PDB entry 9E6N | electron microscopy, 2.80 A resolution | chains D and X of the 12 polymer chains in the assembly

== Chain D ==
Name: DNA repair protein RAD51
From: Saccharomyces cerevisiae
Reference sequence: P25454 (RAD51_YEAST); residues 80-400 here = UniProt positions 80-400
Amino-acid sequence (321 residues; each row starts with the number of its first residue):
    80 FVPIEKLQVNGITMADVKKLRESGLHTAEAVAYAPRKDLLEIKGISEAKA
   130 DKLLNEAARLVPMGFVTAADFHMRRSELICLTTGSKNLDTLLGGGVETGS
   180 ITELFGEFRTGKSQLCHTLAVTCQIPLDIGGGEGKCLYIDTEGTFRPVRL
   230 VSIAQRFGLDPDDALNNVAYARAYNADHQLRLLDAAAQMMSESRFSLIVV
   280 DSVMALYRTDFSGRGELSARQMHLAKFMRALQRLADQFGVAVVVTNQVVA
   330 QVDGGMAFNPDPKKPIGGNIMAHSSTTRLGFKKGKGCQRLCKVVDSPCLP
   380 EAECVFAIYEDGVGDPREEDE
Bound ions: Mg2+: Ser192 (together with ATP)
Small-molecule neighbours:
  - ATP (adenosine-5'-triphosphate), molecule 1: Glu186, Phe187, Arg188, Thr189, Gly190, Lys191, Ser192, Gln193, Glu221, Arg228, Arg368, Ile387, Tyr388, Glu389
  - ATP, molecule 2: His352, Val373, Asp374, Ser375, Pro376, Cys377, Leu378, Pro379, Glu380
Swiss-Prot annotation at these positions:
  - binding site (ATP): Gly185 to Ser192
What the authors report for this chain:
  - specificity-determining residues: Glu108, Arg138, Pro141, Asp149, Glu156, Gly178, Gln267, Glu271, Gly318 (proposed by the authors, not directly observed)
  - mutagenesis - D239A, D239A/D241A, D239A/D242A, D241A, D241A/D242A, D242A: unchanged growth in response to MMS
  - mutagenesis - D239A/D241A/D242A: abolished growth
  - mutagenesis - D239A/D241A/D242A: unchanged catalytic activity
  - mutagenesis - D239A/D241A/D242A (500 mM NaCl): decreased stability

== Chain X ==
Molecule: 18-nt DNA strand
Sequence (18 nucleotides; row label = number of the first residue in the row):
     1 TTTTTTTTTTTTTTTTTT

== Interface between chain D and chain X ==
Contacting residue pairs - 24 pairs, chain D then chain X:
  Arg287(D) with DT12(X), salt bridge to the phosphate
  Arg293(D) with DT10(X), hydrogen bond to the base; DT11(X), base contact
  Leu296(D) with DT10(X), base contact
  Ser297(D) with DT8(X), hydrogen bond to the base
  Arg299(D) with DT10(X), phosphate contact; DT11(X), salt bridge to the phosphate
  Gln300(D) with DT9(X), sugar contact; DT10(X), sugar contact
  Val328(D) with DT12(X), phosphate contact; DT13(X), phosphate contact
  Ala329(D) with DT12(X), base contact; DT13(X), hydrogen bond to the phosphate
  Gln330(D) with DT12(X), base contact
  Val331(D) with DT12(X), base contact; DT13(X), base contact
  Lys343(D) with DT11(X), salt bridge to the phosphate
  Ile345(D) with DT11(X), phosphate contact; DT12(X), phosphate contact
  Gly346(D) with DT11(X), hydrogen bond to the phosphate
  Gly347(D) with DT10(X), phosphate contact; DT11(X), hydrogen bond to the phosphate
  Asn348(D) with DT10(X), hydrogen bond to the phosphate
  Ile349(D) with DT10(X), phosphate contact

== In short ==
16 residues of chain D and 6 residues of chain X are in contact; the contacts include 6 hydrogen bonds and 3
salt bridges. Polar contacts include Arg293(D)-DT10(X), Ser297(D)-DT8(X) and Ala329(D)-DT13(X). The paper
reports that D239A/D241A/D242A of chain D abolish growth; specificity determinants Glu108(D), Arg138(D) and
Pro141(D) among others; 7 substitutions were tested in all.
Here chain D is DNA repair protein RAD51 (Saccharomyces cerevisiae) and chain X is an 18-nt DNA strand. Entry
9E6N (Cryo-EM structure of yeast Rad51 nucleoprotein filament bound to Hed1) was determined by electron
microscopy, deposited together with 9E6L.
